PDB entry 2A4G | X-ray diffraction, 2.50 A resolution | chains C and D of the 4 polymer chains in the assembly

== Chain C ==
Molecule: NS3 protease/helicase
Organism: Hepatitis C virus
Notes: fragment: protease domain, residues 1-181
Sequence (200 residues; each row starts with the number of its first residue; numbers below 1 keep their minus sign (Met-10 is residue -10)):
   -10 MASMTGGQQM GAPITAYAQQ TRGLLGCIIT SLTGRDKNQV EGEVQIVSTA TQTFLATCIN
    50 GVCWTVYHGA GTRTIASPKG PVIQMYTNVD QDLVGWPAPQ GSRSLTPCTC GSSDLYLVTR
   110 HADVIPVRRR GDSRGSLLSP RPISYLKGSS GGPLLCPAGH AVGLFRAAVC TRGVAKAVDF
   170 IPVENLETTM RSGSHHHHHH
Not modelled in the structure: -10 to 28, 180-189
Sequence notes: cloning artifact (-10 to 0, 182-183); expression tag (184-189)
Bound ions: Zn2+: Cys97, Cys99, Cys145

== Chain D ==
Molecule: NS4a peptide
Sequence (23 residues; each row starts with the number of its first residue):
    19 KKGSVVIVGR IVLSGKPAII PKK
Not modelled in the structure: 19-20, 37-41
Sequence notes: cloning artifact (19-20, 40-41); engineered mutation Ser22 (Cys576 in 51039195)

== How chain C and chain D interact ==
Contacting residue pairs - 42 pairs, chain C then chain D:
  Val29(C) - Arg28(D)  hydrogen bond (backbone-side chain)
  Val29(C) - Val30(D)  hydrophobic
  Val29(C) - Lys34(D)
  Val29(C) - Pro35(D)
  Val29(C) - Ala36(D)
  Glu30(C) - Val30(D)
  Gly31(C) - Ile29(D)
  Glu32(C) - Ile29(D)  hydrogen bond (backbone-backbone)
  Glu32(C) - Val30(D)
  Glu32(C) - Leu31(D)  hydrogen bond (side chain-backbone)
  Val33(C) - Arg28(D)
  Val33(C) - Ile29(D)  hydrogen bond (backbone-backbone)
  Gln34(C) - Ile25(D)
  Gln34(C) - Gly27(D)
  Ile35(C) - Ile25(D)
  Ile35(C) - Val26(D)  hydrogen bond (backbone-backbone)
  Ile35(C) - Gly27(D)  hydrogen bond (backbone-backbone)
  Ile35(C) - Ile29(D)  hydrophobic
  Val36(C) - Val23(D)  hydrophobic
  Val36(C) - Val24(D)
  Val36(C) - Ile25(D)  hydrophobic
  Ser37(C) - Val23(D)
  Ser37(C) - Val24(D)  hydrogen bond (backbone-backbone)
  Ser37(C) - Val26(D)
  Thr38(C) - Val23(D)
  Ala59(C) - Val23(D)  hydrophobic
  Arg62(C) - Gly21(D)
  Arg62(C) - Val23(D)
  Thr63(C) - Ser22(D)  hydrogen bond (backbone-side chain)
  Thr63(C) - Val23(D)  hydrogen bond (backbone-backbone)
  Ile64(C) - Val23(D)
  Ile64(C) - Ile25(D)  hydrophobic
  Ala65(C) - Ser22(D)
  Ala65(C) - Val23(D)  hydrogen bond (backbone-backbone)
  Ala65(C) - Val24(D)  hydrophobic
  Pro70(C) - Ser22(D)
  Trp85(C) - Val23(D)  hydrophobic
  Gly90(C) - Arg28(D)  hydrogen bond (backbone-side chain)
  Leu94(C) - Leu31(D)  hydrophobic
  Val107(C) - Leu31(D)  hydrophobic
  Thr108(C) - Ile29(D)
  Leu144(C) - Leu31(D)  hydrophobic
Interface residues without a listed pair, chain C (26 interface residues in all): Phe43, Pro88, Arg109, Ala111

== Overview ==
26 residues of chain C face 14 of chain D across their interface; the contacts include 11 hydrogen bonds.
Among the polar pairs are Val29(C)-Arg28(D), Glu32(C)-Leu31(D) and Thr63(C)-Ser22(D). Cys97(C), Cys99(C) and
Cys145(C) form the Zn2+ site.
Chain C is NS3 protease/helicase (Hepatitis C virus) and chain D is NS4a peptide; the structure, Hepatitis C
Protease NS3-4A serine protease with Ketoamide Inhibitor SCH225724 Bound, was determined by X-ray diffraction.
